Entry 3HOY (X-ray diffraction, 3.40 A resolution); this record covers chains A and N of the 15 polymer chains in the assembly.

# Chain A
Name: DNA-directed RNA polymerase II subunit RPB1
From: Saccharomyces cerevisiae
Notes: EC 2.7.7.6
Reference sequence: P04050 (RPB1_YEAST); residues 1-1733 here = UniProt positions 1-1733
Sequence (1733 residues; each row starts with the number of its first residue):
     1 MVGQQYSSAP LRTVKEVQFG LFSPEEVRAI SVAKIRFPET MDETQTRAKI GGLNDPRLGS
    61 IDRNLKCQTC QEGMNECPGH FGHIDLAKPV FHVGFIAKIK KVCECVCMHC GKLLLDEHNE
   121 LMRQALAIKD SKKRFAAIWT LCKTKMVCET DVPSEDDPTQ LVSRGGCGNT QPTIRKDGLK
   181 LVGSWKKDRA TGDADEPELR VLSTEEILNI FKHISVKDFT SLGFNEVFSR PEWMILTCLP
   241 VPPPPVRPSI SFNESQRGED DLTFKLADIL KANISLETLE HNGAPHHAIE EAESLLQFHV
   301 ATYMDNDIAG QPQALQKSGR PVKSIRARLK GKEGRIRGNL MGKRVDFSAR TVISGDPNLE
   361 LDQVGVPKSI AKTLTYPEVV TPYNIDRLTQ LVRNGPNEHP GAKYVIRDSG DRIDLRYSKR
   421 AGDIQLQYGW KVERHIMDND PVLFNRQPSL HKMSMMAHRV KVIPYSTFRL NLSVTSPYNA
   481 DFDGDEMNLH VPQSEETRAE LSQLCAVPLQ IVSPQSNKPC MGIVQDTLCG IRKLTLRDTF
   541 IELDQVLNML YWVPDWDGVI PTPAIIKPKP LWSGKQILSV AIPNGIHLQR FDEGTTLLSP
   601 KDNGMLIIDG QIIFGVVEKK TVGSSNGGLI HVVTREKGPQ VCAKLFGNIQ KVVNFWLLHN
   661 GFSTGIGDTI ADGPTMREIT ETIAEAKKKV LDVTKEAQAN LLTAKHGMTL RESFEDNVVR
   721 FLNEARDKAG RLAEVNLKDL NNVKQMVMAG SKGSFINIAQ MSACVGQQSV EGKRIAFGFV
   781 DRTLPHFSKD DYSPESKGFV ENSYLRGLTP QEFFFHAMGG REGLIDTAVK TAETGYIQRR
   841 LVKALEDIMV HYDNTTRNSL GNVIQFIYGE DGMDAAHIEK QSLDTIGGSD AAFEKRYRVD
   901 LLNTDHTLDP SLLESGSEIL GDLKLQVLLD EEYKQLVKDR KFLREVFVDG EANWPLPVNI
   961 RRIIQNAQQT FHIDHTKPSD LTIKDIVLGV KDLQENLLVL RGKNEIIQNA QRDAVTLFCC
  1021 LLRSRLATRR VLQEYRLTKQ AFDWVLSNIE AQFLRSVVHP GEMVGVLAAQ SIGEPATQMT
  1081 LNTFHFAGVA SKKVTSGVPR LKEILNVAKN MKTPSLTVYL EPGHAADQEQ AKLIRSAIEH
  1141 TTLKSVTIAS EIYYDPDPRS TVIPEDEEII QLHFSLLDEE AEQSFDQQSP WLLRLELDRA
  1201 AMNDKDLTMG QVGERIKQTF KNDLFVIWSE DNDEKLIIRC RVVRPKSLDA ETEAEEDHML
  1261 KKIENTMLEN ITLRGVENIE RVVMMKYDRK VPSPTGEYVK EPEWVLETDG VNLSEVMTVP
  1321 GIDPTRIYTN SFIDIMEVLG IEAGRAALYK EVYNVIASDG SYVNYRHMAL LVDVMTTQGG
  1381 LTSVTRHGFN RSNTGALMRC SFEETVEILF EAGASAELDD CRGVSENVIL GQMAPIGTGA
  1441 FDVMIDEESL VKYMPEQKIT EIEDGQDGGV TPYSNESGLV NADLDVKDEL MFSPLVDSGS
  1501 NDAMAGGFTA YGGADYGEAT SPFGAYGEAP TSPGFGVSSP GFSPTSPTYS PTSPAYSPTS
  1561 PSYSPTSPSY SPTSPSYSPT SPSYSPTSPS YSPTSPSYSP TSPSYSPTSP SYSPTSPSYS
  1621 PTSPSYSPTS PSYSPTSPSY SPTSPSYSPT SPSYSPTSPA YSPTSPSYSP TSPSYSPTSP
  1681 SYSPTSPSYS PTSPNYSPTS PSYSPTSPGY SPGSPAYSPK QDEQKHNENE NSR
Unresolved in the structure: 1, 189-195, 1082-1090, 1177-1186, 1245-1253, 1456-1733
Curated features (UniProtKB/Swiss-Prot):
  - region: Pro248 to Asp260 (Lid loop), Asn306 to Lys323 (Rudder loop), Pro810 to Glu822 (Bridging helix)
  - binding site (Zn(2+)): Cys67, Cys70, Cys77, His80, Cys107, Cys110, Cys148, Cys167
  - binding site (Mg(2+)): Asp481, Asp483, Asp485
  - modified residue: Thr1471 (Phosphothreonine)
  - cross-link (Glycyl lysine isopeptide (Lys-Gly)): Lys695 (interchain with G-Cter in ubiquitin), Lys1246 (interchain with G-Cter in ubiquitin), Lys1350 (interchain with G-Cter in ubiquitin)
Ion coordination: Zn2+ site 1: Cys67, Cys70, Cys77, His80; Zn2+ site 2: Cys107, Cys110, Cys148, Cys167; Mg2+: Asp481, Asp483, Asp485 (shared with 1 residue of chain P)

# Chain N
Molecule: 41-nt DNA strand
Sequence (41 nucleotides; numbered -24 to 16; the number before each row is that of its first residue; numbers below 1 keep their minus sign (DC-24 is residue -24)):
   -24 CCGGCAGTAC TAGTAAACTA GTATTGAAAG TACTTGAGCT T
Unresolved in the structure: -24 to 0, 8-16

# Chain A / chain N interface
Contacting residue pairs (6; chain A residue first):
  Lys100(A) with DA7(N), salt bridge to the phosphate
  Lys101(A) with DA7(N), salt bridge to the phosphate
  Trp139(A) with DA7(N), phosphate contact
  Ala1108(A) with DA4(N), phosphate contact
  Lys1109(A) with DA4(N), phosphate contact
  His1387(A) with DG5(N), sugar contact
Interface residues without a listed pair, chain A (7 interface residues in all): Asn1110
Interface residues without a listed pair, chain N (4 interface residues in all): DT6

# Overview
7 residues of chain A face 4 of chain N across their interface, with 2 salt bridges. Polar pairs include
Lys100(A)-DA7(N) and Lys101(A)-DA7(N). From UniProt: 8 Zn2+-binding residues and 3 Mg2+-binding residues on
chain A.
Here chain A is DNA-directed RNA polymerase II subunit RPB1 (Saccharomyces cerevisiae) and chain N is a 41-nt
DNA strand. Entry 3HOY (Complete RNA polymerase II elongation complex VI) was determined by X-ray diffraction
(same publication as 3HOU, 3HOV, 3HOW, 3HOX and 3HOZ).
